PDB entry 8CBK | electron microscopy, 2.76 A resolution | chains C and T of the 7 polymer chains in the assembly

[Chain C]
Protein: 3-hydroxyacyl-CoA dehydrogenase type-2
From: Homo sapiens
Notes: EC 1.1.1.35, 1.1.1.62, 1.1.1.239, 1.1.1.178, 1.1.1.53, 1.1.1.159
UniProtKB: Q99714 (HCD2_HUMAN); numbering as in UniProt (aligned over 1-261)
Sequence (261 residues; each row starts with the number of its first residue):
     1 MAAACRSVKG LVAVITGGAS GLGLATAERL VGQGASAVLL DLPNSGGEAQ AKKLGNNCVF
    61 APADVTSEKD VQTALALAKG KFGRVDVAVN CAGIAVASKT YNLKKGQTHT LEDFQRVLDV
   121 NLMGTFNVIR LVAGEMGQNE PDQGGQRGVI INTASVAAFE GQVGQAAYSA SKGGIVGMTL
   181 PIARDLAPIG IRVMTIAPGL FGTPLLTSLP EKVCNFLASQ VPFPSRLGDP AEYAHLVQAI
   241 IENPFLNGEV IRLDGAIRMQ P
Unresolved in the structure: 1-6
Residues lining bound ligands: NAD (nicotinamide-adenine-dinucleotide): Gly17, Ala19, Ser20, Gly21, Leu22, Leu40, Asp41, Leu42, Ser45, Ala63, Asp64, Val65, Thr66, Cys91, Ala92, Gly93, Ile94, Val120, Thr153, Ala154, Ser155, Tyr168, Lys172, Pro198, Gly199, Leu200, Phe201, Thr203, Pro204, Leu205, Leu206
UniProt features mapped onto this chain:
  - active site: Tyr168 (Proton acceptor)
  - binding site (NAD(+)): Ser20, Leu22, Asp41, Asp64, Val65, Cys91, Tyr168, Lys172, Phe201, Thr203
  - binding site (substrate): Ser155
  - modified residue: Ala2 (N-acetylalanine), Lys53 (N6-acetyllysine), Lys69 (N6-acetyllysine), Lys99 (N6-acetyllysine), Lys105 (N6-acetyllysine), Lys212 (N6-acetyllysine)
  - natural variant: Val12 (V12L: In HSD10MD), Val65 (V65A: In HSD10MD; uncertain significance), Asp86 (D86G: In HSD10MD), Leu122 (L122V: In HSD10MD), Arg130 (R130C: In HSD10MD), Gln165 (Q165H: In HSD10MD), Val176 (V176M: In HSD10MD), Pro210 (P210S: In HSD10MD), Lys212 (K212E: In HSD10MD), Arg226 (R226Q: In HSD10MD), Asn247 (N247S: In HSD10MD), Glu249 (E249Q: In HSD10MD)
  - mutagenesis: Ser20 (S20F: Decreased dehydrogenase activity. Does not affect mitochondrial tRNA 5'-end processing. Does not affect tRNA methylation), Lys172 (K172A: Abolishes dehydrogenase activity. Does not affect mitochondrial tRNA 5'-end processing. Does not affect tRNA methylation. Does not affect homotetramerization)
Reported in the primary citation:
  - binding site for Mitochondrial Precursor tRNA-His(5, Ser) (chain T): Ser98 to Lys105

[Chain T]
Molecule: Mitochondrial Precursor tRNA-His(5, Ser)
From: Homo sapiens
Sequence (93 nucleotides; each row starts with the number of its first residue; note: 40 numbers in that range are skipped by the numbering (no residue carries them; nothing is unmodelled there); numbers below 1 keep their minus sign (G-4 is residue -4)):
    -4 GGCUUGUAAA UAUAGUUUAA
    19 AAACAUCAGA UUGUGAAUCU GACAACAGAG GCUU
    56 ACCCCUUAUU UACCGAGAAA G
   103 CCAUG
   116 CAUGGCUUUC UCA
Ion coordination: Mg2+: G1 (shared with 1 residue of chain E)

[Chain C / chain T interface]
Residue-residue contacts (8):
  Ala97(C) with G31(T), base contact; U32(T), base contact
  Ser98(C) with G31(T), hydrogen bond to the base
  Lys99(C) with U29(T), hydrogen bond to the sugar; G31(T), hydrogen bond to the base
  Asn102(C) with U30(T), phosphate contact
  Lys104(C) with U29(T), phosphate contact
  Lys105(C) with G31(T), base contact
Interface residues without a listed pair, chain C (7 interface residues in all): Val163

[Summary]
The interface between chain C and chain T involves 7 residues on one side and 4 on the other; the contacts
include 3 hydrogen bonds. Among the polar pairs are Ser98(C)-G31(T), Lys99(C)-G31(T) and Lys99(C)-U29(T).
Chain C binds NAD. The paper reports a binding site for Mitochondrial Precursor tRNA-His(5, Ser) (chain T) at
Ser98(C).
Here chain C is 3-hydroxyacyl-CoA dehydrogenase type-2 and chain T is Mitochondrial Precursor tRNA-His(5,
Ser), both from Homo sapiens. Entry 8CBK (Structure of human mitochondrial RNase P in complex with
mitochondrial pre-tRNA-His(5,Ser)) was determined by electron microscopy (same publication as 8CBL, 8CBM and
8CBO).
